PDB entry 6F45 | X-ray diffraction, 1.70 A resolution | chains D and A of the 4 polymer chains in the assembly

# Chain D
Name: Receptor recognition protein
Source organism: Salmonella phage vB_SenMS16
UniProt: M1EBB2 (M1EBB2_9CAUD); numbering as in UniProt (aligned over 1-249)
Sequence (249 residues; numbered 1 to 249; the number before each row is that of its first residue):
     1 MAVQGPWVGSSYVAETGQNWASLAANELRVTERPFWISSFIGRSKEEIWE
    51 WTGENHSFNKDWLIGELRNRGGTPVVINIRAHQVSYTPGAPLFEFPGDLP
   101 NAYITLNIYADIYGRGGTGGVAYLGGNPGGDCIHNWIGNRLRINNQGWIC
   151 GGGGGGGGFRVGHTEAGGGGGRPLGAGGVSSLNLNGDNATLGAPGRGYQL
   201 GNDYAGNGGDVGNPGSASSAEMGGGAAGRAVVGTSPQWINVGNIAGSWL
Disordered / not traced: 1
UniProt features mapped onto this chain:
  - motif: Gly114 to Val121 (GRM 1), Leu124 to Asp131 (GRM 2), Gly151 to Val161 (GRM 3), Thr164 to Arg172 (GRM 4), Gly175 to Ser181 (GRM 5), Leu184 to Thr190 (GRM 6), Gly192 to Gln199 (GRM 7), Tyr204 to Asp210 (GRM 8), Asn213 to Ser218 (GRM 9), Met222 to Arg229 (GRM 10)
  - site (Interaction with the fiber protein p37): Trp7, Trp20, Trp36

# Chain A
Name: Long tail fiber distal subunit
Source organism: Salmonella phage vB_SenMS16
UniProt: M1EAS5 (M1EAS5_9CAUD); residues 567-749 here = UniProt positions 567-749
Sequence (204 residues; row label = number of the first residue in the row):
   546 MGSSHHHHHHSQDPENLYFQGALGSASIAIGDNDTGLRWGGDGIVQIVAN
   596 NAIVGGWNSTDIFTEAGKHITSNGNLNQWGGGAIYCRDLNVSSDRRIKKD
   646 IKAFENPVDILSTIGGYTYLIEKGFNEDGSQAYEESAGLIAQEVEAVLPR
   696 LVKISNDGTKDVKRLNYNGITALNTAAINVHTKEINELKKQLKELKDIVK
   746 FLTK
Disordered / not traced: 546-569, 638-749
Construct notes: initiating methionine (546); expression tag (547-566)
Ion coordination: Mg2+ site 1: Asp579, Asn595; Mg2+ site 2 near Asp579 (its only coordinating residue here)
UniProt features mapped onto this chain:
  - region: Asp633 to Val636 (Interaction with the receptor-recognizing protein gp38)
  - site: Ser638, Asp639 (Cleavage)

# Chain D / chain A interface
Contacting residue pairs (18; chain D residue first):
  Gly9(D) - Val636(A)
  Ser10(D) - Val636(A)
  Tyr12(D) - Leu634(A)  hydrogen bond (side chain-backbone)
  Tyr12(D) - Val636(A)
  Val13(D) - Val636(A)
  Asn19(D) - Leu634(A)
  Asn19(D) - Asn635(A)
  Asn19(D) - Val636(A)  hydrogen bond (side chain-backbone)
  Asn19(D) - Ser637(A)  hydrogen bond (side chain-backbone)
  Trp20(D) - Asp633(A)
  Trp20(D) - Leu634(A)
  Trp20(D) - Asn635(A)
  Ala21(D) - Asp633(A)  hydrogen bond (backbone-side chain)
  Ala21(D) - Leu634(A)  hydrogen bond (backbone-backbone)
  Ser22(D) - Asp633(A)  hydrogen bond
  Trp36(D) - Ala628(A)  hydrophobic
  Trp36(D) - Tyr630(A)
  Ile37(D) - Leu634(A)  hydrophobic

# Overview
Chain D and chain A form an interface of 10 and 7 residues respectively, with 6 hydrogen bonds. Among the
polar pairs are Tyr12(D)-Leu634(A), Asn19(D)-Val636(A) and Asn19(D)-Ser637(A). Asp579(A) and Asn595(A)
coordinate Mg2+ site 1.
Chain D is Receptor recognition protein and chain A is Long tail fiber distal subunit, both from Salmonella
phage vB_SenMS16; the structure, Crystal structure of the gp37-gp38 adhesin tip complex of the bacteriophage
S16 long tail fiber, was determined by X-ray diffraction.
